4CLC - chains C and D of the 5 polymer chains in the assembly; structure by X-ray diffraction, 2.80 A resolution.

== Chain C ==
Protein: UPF0303 protein YBR137W
From: Saccharomyces cerevisiae
UniProt: P38276 (YBY7_YEAST); numbering as in UniProt (aligned over 1-179)
Sequence (179 residues; numbered 1 to 179; the number before each row is that of its first residue):
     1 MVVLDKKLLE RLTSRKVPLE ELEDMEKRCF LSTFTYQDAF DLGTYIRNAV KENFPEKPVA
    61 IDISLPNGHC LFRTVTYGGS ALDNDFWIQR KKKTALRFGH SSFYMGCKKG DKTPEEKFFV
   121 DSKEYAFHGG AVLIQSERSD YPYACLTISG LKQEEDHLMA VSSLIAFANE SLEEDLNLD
Unresolved in the structure: 175-179

== Chain D ==
Protein: UPF0303 protein YBR137W
From: Saccharomyces cerevisiae
UniProt: P38276 (YBY7_YEAST); residue numbers follow UniProt; this construct covers 1-179
Sequence (179 residues; each row starts with the number of its first residue):
     1 MVVLDKKLLE RLTSRKVPLE QLEDMEKRCF LSTFTYQDAF DLGTYIRNAV KENFPEKPVA
    61 IDISLPNGHC LFRTVTYGGS ALDNDFWIQR KKKTALRFGH SSFYMGCKKG DKTPEEKFFV
   121 DSKEYAFHGG AVLIQSERSD YPYACLTISG LKQEEDHLMA VSSLIAFANE SLEEDLNLD
Unresolved in the structure: 174-179
Sequence notes: conflict Q21 (Glu in P38276)

== Chain C / chain D interface ==
Contacting residue pairs (48; chain C residue first):
  Y36(C) with R47(D); K51(D); V75(D); T76(D); Y77(D), hydrophobic; G78(D)
  Q37(C) with R47(D), hydrogen bond; K51(D)
  F40(C) with R47(D); T74(D)
  T44(C) with F40(D)
  R47(C) with Y36(D); Q37(D), hydrogen bond; F40(D)
  K51(C) with Y36(D), hydrogen bond
  N67(C) with L82(D)
  G68(C) with D85(D)
  H69(C) with V75(D); S80(D), hydrogen bond; A81(D), hydrogen bond (side chain-backbone); L82(D); D85(D), salt bridge
  C70(C) with R73(D); D85(D), hydrogen bond (backbone-side chain)
  L71(C) with R73(D); T74(D); V75(D), hydrogen bond (backbone-backbone)
  F72(C) with R73(D)
  R73(C) with C70(D); L71(D); F72(D); R73(D), hydrogen bond (backbone-backbone)
  T74(C) with F40(D); L71(D)
  V75(C) with Y36(D); H69(D); L71(D)
  T76(C) with Y36(D)
  Y77(C) with Y36(D)
  G78(C) with Y36(D)
  S80(C) with H69(D), hydrogen bond
  A81(C) with H69(D), hydrogen bond (backbone-side chain)
  L82(C) with N67(D); G68(D); H69(D)
  D85(C) with G68(D); H69(D), salt bridge; C70(D), hydrogen bond (side chain-backbone)
Also at the interface, not in a pair above, chain D (22 interface residues in all): T44

== Summary ==
Chain C and chain D each contribute 22 residues to their interface; the contacts include 11 hydrogen bonds and
2 salt bridges. Polar contacts include H69(C)-D85(D), D85(C)-H69(D) and Q37(C)-R47(D).
Here chain C is UPF0303 protein YBR137W and chain D is UPF0303 protein YBR137W, both from Saccharomyces
cerevisiae. Entry 4CLC (Crystal structure of Ybr137w protein) was determined by X-ray diffraction.
